PDB entry 3MEC | X-ray diffraction, 2.30 A resolution | chains A and B

Chain A:
Protein: p66 Reverse transcriptase
Organism: HIV-1 M:B_HXB2R
Notes: EC 2.7.7.49
UniProtKB: P04585 (POL_HV1H2); residues 1-560 here correspond to UniProt positions 588-1147 (UniProt number = residue number + 587)
Amino-acid sequence (560 residues; row label = number of the first residue in the row):
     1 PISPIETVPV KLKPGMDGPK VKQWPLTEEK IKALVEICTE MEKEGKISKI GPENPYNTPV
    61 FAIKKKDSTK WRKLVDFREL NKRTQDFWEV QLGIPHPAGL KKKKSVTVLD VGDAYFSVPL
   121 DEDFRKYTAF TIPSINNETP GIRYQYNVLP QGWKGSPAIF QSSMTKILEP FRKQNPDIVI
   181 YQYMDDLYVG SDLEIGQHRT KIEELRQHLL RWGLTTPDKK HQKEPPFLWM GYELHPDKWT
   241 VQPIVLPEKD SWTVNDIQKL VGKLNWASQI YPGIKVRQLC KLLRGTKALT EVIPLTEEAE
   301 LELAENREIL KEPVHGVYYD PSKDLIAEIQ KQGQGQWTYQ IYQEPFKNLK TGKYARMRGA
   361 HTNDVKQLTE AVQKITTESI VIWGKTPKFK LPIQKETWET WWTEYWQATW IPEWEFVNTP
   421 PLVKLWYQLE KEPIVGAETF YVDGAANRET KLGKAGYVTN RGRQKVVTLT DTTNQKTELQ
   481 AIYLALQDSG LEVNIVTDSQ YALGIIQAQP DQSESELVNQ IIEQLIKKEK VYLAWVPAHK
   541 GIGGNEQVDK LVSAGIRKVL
Not modelled in the structure: 221-222, 553-560
UniProt features mapped onto this chain:
  - region: Phe-227 to His-235 (RT 'primer grip')
  - motif: Trp-398 to Trp-414 (Tryptophan repeat motif)
  - binding site (Mg(2+)): Asp-110, Asp-185, Asp-186, Asp-443, Glu-478, Asp-498, Asp-549
  - site: Trp-401 (Essential for RT p66/p51 heterodimerization), Trp-414 (Essential for RT p66/p51 heterodimerization), Phe-440, Tyr-441 (Cleavage), Leu-560 (Cleavage)
Small-molecule neighbours: Etravine (65B; 4-({6-amino-5-bromo-2-[(4-cyanophenyl)amino]pyrimidin-4-yl}oxy)-3,5-dimethylbenzonitrile): Pro-95, Leu-100, Lys-101, Lys-102, Lys-103, Val-106, Val-108, Val-179, Tyr-181, Tyr-188, Val-189, Gly-190, Pro-225, Phe-227, Trp-229, Leu-234, His-235, Pro-236, Tyr-318

Chain B:
Protein: p51 Reverse transcriptase
Organism: HIV-1 M:B_HXB2R
Notes: EC 2.7.7.49
UniProtKB: P04585 (POL_HV1H2); residues 1-440 here correspond to UniProt positions 588-1027 (UniProt number = residue number + 587)
Amino-acid sequence (440 residues; row label = number of the first residue in the row):
     1 PISPIETVPV KLKPGMDGPK VKQWPLTEEK IKALVEICTE MEKEGKISKI GPENPYNTPV
    61 FAIKKKDSTK WRKLVDFREL NKRTQDFWEV QLGIPHPAGL KKKKSVTVLD VGDAYFSVPL
   121 DEDFRKYTAF TIPSINNETP GIRYQYNVLP QGWKGSPAIF QSSMTKILEP FRKQNPDIVI
   181 YQYMDDLYVG SDLEIGQHRT KIEELRQHLL RWGLTTPDKK HQKEPPFLWM GYELHPDKWT
   241 VQPIVLPEKD SWTVNDIQKL VGKLNWASQI YPGIKVRQLC KLLRGTKALT EVIPLTEEAE
   301 LELAENREIL KEPVHGVYYD PSKDLIAEIQ KQGQGQWTYQ IYQEPFKNLK TGKYARMRGA
   361 HTNDVKQLTE AVQKITTESI VIWGKTPKFK LPIQKETWET WWTEYWQATW IPEWEFVNTP
   421 PLVKLWYQLE KEPIVGAETF
Not modelled in the structure: 1-5, 66-67, 216-231, 357-361, 430-440
UniProt features mapped onto this chain:
  - region: Phe-227 to His-235 (RT 'primer grip')
  - motif: Trp-398 to Trp-414 (Tryptophan repeat motif)
  - binding site (Mg(2+)): Asp-110, Asp-185, Asp-186
  - site: Trp-401 (Essential for RT p66/p51 heterodimerization), Trp-414 (Essential for RT p66/p51 heterodimerization), Phe-440 (Cleavage)

Interface between chain A and chain B:
Residue-residue contacts (115; chain A residue first):
  Val-8(A) with Glu-53(B)
  Pro-9(A) with Glu-53(B)
  Gln-85(A) with Glu-53(B), hydrogen bond (side chain-backbone)
  Asp-86(A) with Lys-20(B), salt bridge; Pro-55(B)
  Phe-87(A) with Pro-52(B); Glu-53(B); Pro-55(B)
  Trp-88(A) with Pro-52(B), hydrogen bond (backbone-backbone); Asn-54(B); Pro-55(B); Asn-57(B); Thr-131(B); Arg-143(B)
  Gln-91(A) with Asn-137(B), hydrogen bond; Thr-139(B); Pro-140(B); Gly-141(B)
  Leu-92(A) with Lys-22(B); Asn-137(B)
  Gly-93(A) with Asn-137(B)
  Pro-95(A) with Asn-136(B); Asn-137(B)
  His-96(A) with Asn-136(B), hydrogen bond (backbone-side chain)
  Gly-99(A) with Asn-136(B); Glu-138(B)
  Leu-100(A) with Asn-136(B); Glu-138(B)
  Ala-158(A) with Pro-52(B)
  Ser-162(A) with Pro-52(B)
  Thr-165(A) with Pro-140(B)
  Glu-169(A) with Lys-49(B), salt bridge
  Tyr-181(A) with Asn-137(B); Glu-138(B)
  Gln-182(A) with Pro-140(B)
  Arg-356(A) with Glu-396(B), salt bridge
  Arg-358(A) with Gln-394(B); Glu-396(B), salt bridge
  Glu-370(A) with Gln-394(B)
  Gln-373(A) with Thr-397(B), hydrogen bond; Trp-401(B)
  Thr-376(A) with Thr-400(B)
  Thr-377(A) with Thr-400(B)
  Ile-380(A) with Pro-25(B); Leu-26(B); Thr-27(B)
  Val-381(A) with Pro-25(B), hydrophobic; Ile-135(B); Asn-136(B), hydrogen bond (backbone-backbone)
  Ile-382(A) with Ile-135(B); Asn-136(B)
  Trp-383(A) with Ile-135(B)
  Gly-384(A) with Thr-27(B); Glu-28(B), hydrogen bond (backbone-backbone); Ile-135(B)
  Trp-402(A) with Lys-331(B), hydrogen bond (backbone-side chain); Thr-362(B); Asp-364(B), hydrogen bond
  Tyr-405(A) with Lys-331(B)
  Trp-406(A) with Lys-331(B); Asn-418(B); Thr-419(B); Pro-421(B); Lys-424(B)
  Gln-407(A) with Lys-331(B); Pro-392(B); Ile-393(B), hydrogen bond (side chain-backbone); Val-417(B); Asn-418(B); Thr-419(B)
  Ala-408(A) with Trp-337(B), hydrophobic; Asp-364(B); Pro-392(B), hydrogen bond (backbone-backbone); Ile-393(B)
  Thr-409(A) with Asp-364(B), hydrogen bond (backbone-side chain)
  Trp-410(A) with Asn-363(B); Val-365(B), hydrophobic
  Pro-412(A) with Trp-401(B)
  Pro-433(A) with Asn-255(B); Leu-289(B), hydrophobic; Thr-290(B)
  Ile-434(A) with Thr-290(B)
  Val-435(A) with Thr-290(B)
  Thr-439(A) with Ala-288(B); Leu-289(B), hydrogen bond (side chain-backbone)
  Tyr-441(A) with Val-254(B); Gln-258(B), hydrogen bond; Lys-287(B), hydrogen bond (side chain-backbone)
  Thr-459(A) with Thr-286(B), hydrogen bond (backbone-side chain)
  Asn-460(A) with Thr-286(B); Lys-287(B); Ala-288(B)
  Asn-494(A) with Leu-289(B)
  Val-496(A) with Leu-289(B), hydrophobic
  Gln-500(A) with Pro-420(B); Pro-421(B); Leu-422(B)
  Leu-503(A) with Leu-422(B), hydrophobic
  Tyr-532(A) with Asn-255(B), hydrogen bond; Leu-289(B), hydrophobic
  Trp-535(A) with Trp-426(B), hydrophobic
  Val-536(A) with Gln-258(B)
  Pro-537(A) with Gly-262(B); Asn-265(B)
  Lys-540(A) with Asn-265(B), hydrogen bond
  Ile-542(A) with Val-261(B), hydrophobic; Cys-280(B), hydrophobic; Leu-283(B), hydrophobic
  Gly-543(A) with Leu-283(B), hydrogen bond (backbone-backbone); Gly-285(B)
  Gly-544(A) with Gly-285(B), hydrogen bond (backbone-backbone); Thr-286(B)
  Gln-547(A) with Arg-284(B); Gly-285(B); Thr-286(B)
Interface residues without a listed pair, chain A (69 interface residues in all): Ile-94, Ile-159, Arg-172, Ile-180, Thr-386, Thr-403, Gly-436, Val-458, Gly-504, Gln-507, Ala-534
Interface residues without a listed pair, chain B (59 interface residues in all): Tyr-56, Tyr-405

Summary:
Chain A and chain B form an interface of 69 and 59 residues respectively, with 20 hydrogen bonds and 4 salt
bridges. Polar contacts include Asp-86(A)/Lys-20(B), Glu-169(A)/Lys-49(B) and Arg-356(A)/Glu-396(B). Ligands
of chain A: Etravine.
Chain A is p66 Reverse transcriptase and chain B is p51 Reverse transcriptase, both from HIV-1 M:B_HXB2R; the
structure, HIV-1 Reverse Transcriptase in Complex with TMC125, was determined by X-ray diffraction, deposited
together with 3MED, 3MEE and 3MEG.
